PDB entry 7UY0 | X-ray diffraction, 2.55 A resolution | chain A

[Chain A]
Molecule: Tyrosine-protein kinase Fgr
Source organism: Homo sapiens
Notes: EC 2.7.10.2
UniProtKB: P09769 (FGR_HUMAN); residues 84-531 here correspond to UniProt positions 80-527 (UniProt number = residue number - 4)
Chain sequence (456 residues; each row starts with the number of its first residue):
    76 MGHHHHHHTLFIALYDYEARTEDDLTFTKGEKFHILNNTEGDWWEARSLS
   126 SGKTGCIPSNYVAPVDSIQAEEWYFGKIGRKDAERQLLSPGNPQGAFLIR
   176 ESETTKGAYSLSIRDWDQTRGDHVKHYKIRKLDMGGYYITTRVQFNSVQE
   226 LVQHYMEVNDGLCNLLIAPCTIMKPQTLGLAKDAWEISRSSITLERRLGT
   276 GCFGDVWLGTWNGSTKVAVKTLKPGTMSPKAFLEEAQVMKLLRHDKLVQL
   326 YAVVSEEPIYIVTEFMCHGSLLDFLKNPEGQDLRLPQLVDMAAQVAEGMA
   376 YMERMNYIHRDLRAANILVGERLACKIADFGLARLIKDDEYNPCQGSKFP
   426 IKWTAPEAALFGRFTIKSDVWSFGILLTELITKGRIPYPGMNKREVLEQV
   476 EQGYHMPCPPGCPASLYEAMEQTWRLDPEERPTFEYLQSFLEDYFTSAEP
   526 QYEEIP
Not modelled in the structure: 76-83
Construct notes: initiating methionine (76); expression tag (77-83); engineered mutation Glu528 (Gln524 in P09769), Glu529 (Pro525 in P09769), Ile530 (Gly526 in P09769), Pro531 (Asp527 in P09769)
Modified residues: Tyr527 (O-phosphotyrosine; PTR)
Residues lining bound ligands: A-419259 (VSE; 7-[trans-4-(4-methylpiperazin-1-yl)cyclohexyl]-5-(4-phenoxyphenyl)-7H-pyrrolo[2,3-d]pyrimidin-4-amine): Leu273, Gly274, Val281, Ala293, Lys295, Met314, Val323, Leu325, Ile336, Thr338, Glu339, Phe340, Met341, Gly344, Ser345, Asp348, Leu393, Ala403, Asp404, Phe405, Leu407
UniProt features mapped onto this chain:
  - active site: Asp386 (Proton acceptor)
  - binding site (ATP): Leu273 to Val281, Lys295
  - modified residue: Tyr212 (Phosphotyrosine), Ser222 (Phosphoserine), Tyr416 (Phosphotyrosine), Tyr527 (Phosphotyrosine)

[Summary]
Chain A binds A-419259. From UniProt: active-site residue Asp386 and 10 ATP-binding residues.
Chain A is Tyrosine-protein kinase Fgr (Homo sapiens); the structure, Crystal structure of human Fgr tyrosine
kinase in complex with A-419259, was determined by X-ray diffraction (same publication as 7UY3).
